PDB entry 6RE4 | electron microscopy, 3.00 A resolution | chains T and Y of the 20 polymer chains in the assembly

[Chain T]
Protein: ATP synthase subunit alpha
From: Polytomella sp. Pringsheim 198.80
UniProt: A0ZW40 (A0ZW40_9CHLO); numbering as in UniProt (aligned over 1-562)
Amino-acid sequence (562 residues; numbered 1 to 562; the number before each row is that of its first residue):
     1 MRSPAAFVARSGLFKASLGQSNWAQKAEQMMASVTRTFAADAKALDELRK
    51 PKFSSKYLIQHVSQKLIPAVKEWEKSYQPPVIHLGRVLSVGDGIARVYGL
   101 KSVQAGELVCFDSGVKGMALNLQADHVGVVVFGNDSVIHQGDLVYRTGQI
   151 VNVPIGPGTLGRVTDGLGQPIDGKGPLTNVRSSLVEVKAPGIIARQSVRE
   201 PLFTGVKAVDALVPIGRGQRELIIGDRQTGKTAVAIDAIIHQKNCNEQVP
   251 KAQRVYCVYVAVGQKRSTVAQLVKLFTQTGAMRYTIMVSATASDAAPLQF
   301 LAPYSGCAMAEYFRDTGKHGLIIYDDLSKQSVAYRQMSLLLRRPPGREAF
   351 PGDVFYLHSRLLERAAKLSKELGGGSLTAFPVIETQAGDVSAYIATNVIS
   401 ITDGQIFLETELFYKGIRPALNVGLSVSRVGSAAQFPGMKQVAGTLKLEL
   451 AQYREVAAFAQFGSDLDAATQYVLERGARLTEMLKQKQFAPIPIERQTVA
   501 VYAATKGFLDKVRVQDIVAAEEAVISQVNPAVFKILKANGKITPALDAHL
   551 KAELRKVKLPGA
Not modelled in the structure: 1-84
Construct notes: conflict Arg266 (Lys in A0ZW40)
Bound ions: Mg2+: Thr232 (together with ATP)
Residues lining bound ligands: ATP (adenosine-5'-triphosphate): Arg227, Gln228, Thr229, Gly230, Lys231, Thr232, Ala233, Glu384, Phe413, Arg418, Pro419, Gln486, Lys487, Gln488

[Chain Y]
Protein: ATP synthase subunit beta
From: Polytomella sp. Pringsheim 198.80
Notes: EC 7.1.2.2
UniProt: A0ZW41 (A0ZW41_9CHLO); residue numbers follow UniProt; this construct covers 1-574
Amino-acid sequence (574 residues; each row starts with the number of its first residue):
     1 MALRYAAGLAKNVVQRQGASLNIARAFAAEPAPAIDAGYVSQVIGPVVDV
    51 RFDGELPSILSSLEVEGHSVRLVLEVAQHMGDNTVRCIAMDSTDGLVRGQ
   101 KVVDTGSPIKVPVGRGTLGRIMNVIGEPVDEQGPIDAADIWSIHREAPEF
   151 TEQSTEQEILVTGIKVVDLLAPYQRGGKIGLFGGAGVGKTVLIMELINNV
   201 AKAHGGFSVFAGVGERTREGNDLYREMIESGVIKLGAERGNSKCTLVYGQ
   251 MNEPPGARARVALTGLTVAEYFRDIEGQDVLLFVDNIFRFTQANSEVSAL
   301 LGRIPSAVGYQPTLATDLGGLQERITTTTKGSITSVQAVYVPADDLTDPA
   351 PATTFAHLDATTVLSRSIAELGIYPAVDPLDSTSRMLNPNVIGAEHYNVA
   401 RGVQKVLQDYKNLQDIIAILGMDELSEEDKLTVARARKIQRFLSQPFQVA
   451 EVFTGTPGKYVDLADTISGFQGVLTGKYDDLPEMAFYMVGDIKEVKEKAD
   501 KMAKDIASRKEADNKKVSEELKDIPSLDKLVSEIKEVVIEEDDGLEEDFK
   551 AEALSSETVVLNEEGKSVPLPKKN
Not modelled in the structure: 1-32, 553-574
Construct notes: conflict Ala350 (Gly in A0ZW41), Leu387 (Arg in A0ZW41)
Bound ions: Mg2+: Thr190, Glu215 (together with ADP)
Residues lining bound ligands:
  - ADP (adenosine-5'-diphosphate): Ala185, Gly186, Val187, Gly188, Lys189, Thr190, Val191, Arg216, Glu219, Tyr374, Phe447, Ala450, Phe453
  - ATP (adenosine-5'-triphosphate): Ser384, Arg385, Leu387, Asn388, Tyr397, Arg401

[Interface between chain T and chain Y]
Residue-residue contacts (136; chain T residue first):
  Gly99(T) with Arg98(Y), hydrogen bond (backbone-side chain)
  Leu100(T) with Arg98(Y), hydrogen bond (backbone-side chain)
  Lys101(T) with Arg98(Y)
  Ser102(T) with Val97(Y)
  Val103(T) with Leu96(Y); Val97(Y)
  Gln104(T) with Gly95(Y); Leu96(Y)
  Ala105(T) with Val43(Y), hydrophobic; Thr93(Y); Asp94(Y); Gly95(Y), hydrogen bond (backbone-backbone); Leu96(Y), hydrogen bond (backbone-backbone)
  Asn121(T) with Val43(Y); Ile44(Y)
  Leu122(T) with Gln42(Y); Val43(Y), hydrogen bond (backbone-backbone); Ile44(Y); Leu96(Y); Arg98(Y)
  Gln123(T) with Gln42(Y); Ile44(Y); Arg98(Y), hydrogen bond (backbone-side chain)
  Ala124(T) with Gln42(Y), hydrogen bond (backbone-side chain)
  His126(T) with Arg98(Y), hydrogen bond (backbone-side chain)
  Val127(T) with Arg98(Y)
  Ile150(T) with Gly95(Y)
  Pro157(T) with Leu545(Y); Phe549(Y)
  Leu160(T) with Leu545(Y), hydrophobic
  Asn179(T) with Glu546(Y); Phe549(Y); Lys550(Y), hydrogen bond
  Val180(T) with Phe549(Y)
  Arg181(T) with Phe549(Y)
  Glu186(T) with Asp94(Y)
  Lys188(T) with Asp91(Y), salt bridge; Asn252(Y); Glu253(Y), salt bridge
  Ala189(T) with Asn252(Y)
  Pro190(T) with Thr217(Y)
  Gly191(T) with Thr217(Y)
  Ile192(T) with Ile121(Y), hydrophobic; Thr217(Y); Gly220(Y); Asn221(Y); Tyr248(Y), hydrophobic; Gln250(Y)
  Ile193(T) with Val129(Y); Asp130(Y); Glu131(Y); Tyr224(Y), hydrophobic; Arg225(Y)
  Arg195(T) with Thr217(Y); Asn221(Y)
  Arg220(T) with Arg216(Y)
  Glu247(T) with Ile539(Y)
  Gln248(T) with Ile539(Y)
  Val249(T) with Ile539(Y)
  Pro250(T) with Val537(Y); Val538(Y); Ile539(Y)
  Lys251(T) with Glu540(Y); Asp543(Y); Gly544(Y)
  Arg254(T) with Ile539(Y); Asp543(Y), salt bridge
  Tyr256(T) with Asp543(Y); Leu545(Y), hydrophobic
  Arg283(T) with Asp542(Y), salt bridge; Asp543(Y), salt bridge
  Tyr284(T) with Asp543(Y), hydrogen bond
  Tyr312(T) with Phe549(Y)
  Lys318(T) with Leu545(Y); Asp548(Y), salt bridge
  Arg343(T) with Leu300(Y)
  Pro344(T) with Ala299(Y), hydrophobic; Pro305(Y), hydrophobic
  Pro345(T) with Val308(Y); Gly309(Y)
  Gly346(T) with Val308(Y); Gly309(Y)
  Arg347(T) with Val308(Y); Pro342(Y); Ala343(Y); Asp345(Y), salt bridge; Asp348(Y), salt bridge
  Gly352(T) with Glu296(Y)
  Asp353(T) with Glu296(Y)
  Phe355(T) with Met251(Y), hydrophobic; Arg289(Y); Gln292(Y)
  Tyr356(T) with Glu253(Y); Pro254(Y); Pro255(Y); Arg258(Y); Glu296(Y)
  Ser359(T) with Met251(Y), hydrogen bond (side chain-backbone)
  Glu363(T) with Arg216(Y); Thr217(Y), hydrogen bond; Met251(Y); Asn252(Y)
  Ser391(T) with Ala343(Y); Asp344(Y)
  Thr396(T) with Ala185(Y); Tyr340(Y), hydrogen bond (backbone-side chain); Ala343(Y)
  Ile399(T) with Ala185(Y); Arg216(Y), hydrogen bond (backbone-side chain)
  Ser400(T) with Arg216(Y), hydrogen bond (backbone-side chain); Met251(Y); Arg289(Y), hydrogen bond
  Ile401(T) with Arg216(Y), hydrogen bond (backbone-side chain); Met251(Y), hydrophobic
  Thr402(T) with Arg216(Y), hydrogen bond (backbone-side chain)
  Asp403(T) with Arg218(Y), salt bridge
  Leu425(T) with Glu370(Y)
  Arg429(T) with Phe453(Y), hydrogen bond (side chain-backbone)
  Val430(T) with Arg218(Y)
  Asn529(T) with Leu527(Y)
  Ala531(T) with Val531(Y), hydrophobic
  Val532(T) with Leu527(Y), hydrophobic
  Lys534(T) with Ile534(Y)
  Ile535(T) with Leu527(Y), hydrophobic; Leu530(Y), hydrophobic; Val531(Y), hydrophobic
  Ala538(T) with Ile534(Y), hydrophobic
  Asn539(T) with Ile534(Y)
  Ala545(T) with Ile524(Y)
  Ala548(T) with Val517(Y), hydrophobic; Ile524(Y)
  His549(T) with Ile524(Y); Pro525(Y); Leu527(Y)
  Glu553(T) with Leu527(Y)
  Arg555(T) with Lys515(Y)
Interface residues without a listed pair, chain T (84 interface residues in all): Gly106, Leu120, Ile155, Gly156, Gln196, Ser197, Phe313, Arg360, Ala392, Asn397, Ser432, Lys551
Interface residues without a listed pair, chain Y (69 interface residues in all): Ser41, Gly186, Glu215

[Overview]
84 residues of chain T face 69 of chain Y across their interface, with 19 hydrogen bonds and 9 salt bridges.
Among the polar pairs are Lys188(T)-Asp91(Y), Lys188(T)-Glu253(Y) and Arg254(T)-Asp543(Y). Bound to chain T:
ATP. Chain Y binds ATP and ADP.
Here chain T is ATP synthase subunit alpha and chain Y is ATP synthase subunit beta, both from Polytomella sp.
Pringsheim 198.80. Entry 6RE4 (Cryo-EM structure of Polytomella F-ATP synthase, Rotary substate 2B, focussed
refinement of F1 head and rotor) was determined by electron microscopy together with 6RD4, 6RD5, 6RD6, 6RD7,
6RD8, 6RD9 and 46 further entries from the same study.
